Entry 5W5Y (electron microscopy, 3.80 A resolution); this record covers chains M and N of the 20 polymer chains in the assembly.

Chain M:
Name: DNA-directed RNA polymerase I subunit RPA49
Source organism: Saccharomyces cerevisiae (strain ATCC 204508 / S288c)
UniProtKB: Q01080 (RPA49_YEAST); numbering as in UniProt (aligned over 1-415)
Sequence (415 residues; numbered 1 to 415; the number before each row is that of its first residue):
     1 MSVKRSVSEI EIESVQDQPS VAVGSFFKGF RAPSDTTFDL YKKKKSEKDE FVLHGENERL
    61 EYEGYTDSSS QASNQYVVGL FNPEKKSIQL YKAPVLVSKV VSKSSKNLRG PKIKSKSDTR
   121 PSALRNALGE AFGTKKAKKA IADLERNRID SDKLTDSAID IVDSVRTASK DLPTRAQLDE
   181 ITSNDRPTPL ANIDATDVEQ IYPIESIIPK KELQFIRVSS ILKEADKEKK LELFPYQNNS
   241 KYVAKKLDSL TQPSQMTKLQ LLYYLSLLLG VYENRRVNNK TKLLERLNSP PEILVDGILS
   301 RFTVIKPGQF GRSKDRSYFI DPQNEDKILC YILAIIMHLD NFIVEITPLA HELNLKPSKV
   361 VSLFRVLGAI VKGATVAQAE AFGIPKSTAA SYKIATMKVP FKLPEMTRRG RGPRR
Not modelled in the structure: 1-7, 114-415
Curated features (UniProtKB/Swiss-Prot):
  - modified residue (Phosphoserine): Ser34, Ser151
  - mutagenesis: Glu325 to Asp326 (No effect on DNA binding), Lys356 (K356A: Loss of DNA binding; when associated with A-358), Ser358 (S358A: Loss of DNA binding; when associated with A-356), Lys359 (K359A: Loss of DNA binding), Arg365 (R365A: Loss of DNA binding), Lys393 (K393A: Loss of DNA binding)

Chain N:
Name: DNA-directed RNA polymerase I subunit RPA34
Source organism: Saccharomyces cerevisiae (strain ATCC 204508 / S288c)
UniProtKB: P47006 (RPA34_YEAST); residues 1-233 here = UniProt positions 1-233
Sequence (233 residues; numbered 1 to 233; the number before each row is that of its first residue):
     1 MSKLSKDYVS DSDSDDEVIS NEFSIPDGFK KCKHLKNFPL NGDNKKKAKQ QQVWLIKFPS
    61 NVDISKLKSL PVDFESSTTM TIDKHDYKIM DDTDIESSLT QDNLSNMTLL VPSESKESLK
   121 IASTAKDNAP LQFDKVFSVS ETAKIPAIDY SKVRVPRKDV PKVEGLKLEH FATGYDAEDF
   181 HVAEEVKENK KEPKKRSHHD DEEESSEKKK KKKEKREKRE KKDKKDKKKK HRD
Not modelled in the structure: 1-22, 181-233
Curated features (UniProtKB/Swiss-Prot):
  - modified residue (Phosphoserine): Ser10, Ser12, Ser14, Ser60

Interface between chain M and chain N:
Pairs across the interface - 102 pairs, chain M then chain N:
  Ser8(M) - Asp73(N)
  Ser8(M) - Phe74(N)
  Glu9(M) - Pro71(N)
  Glu9(M) - Asp73(N)  hydrogen bond (backbone-side chain)
  Glu9(M) - Phe74(N)
  Ile10(M) - Trp54(N)  hydrophobic
  Ile10(M) - Ser69(N)
  Ile10(M) - Leu70(N)  hydrogen bond (backbone-backbone)
  Ile10(M) - Val72(N)  hydrophobic
  Ile10(M) - Asp73(N)
  Glu11(M) - Lys68(N)
  Glu11(M) - Ser69(N)
  Ile12(M) - Leu67(N)  hydrophobic
  Ile12(M) - Lys68(N)  hydrogen bond (backbone-backbone)
  Ile12(M) - Ser69(N)
  Ile12(M) - Leu70(N)
  Gln16(M) - Lys36(N)
  Pro19(M) - His34(N)
  Pro19(M) - Leu35(N)
  Ser20(M) - Leu35(N)
  Ser20(M) - Lys36(N)  hydrogen bond (side chain-backbone)
  Ser20(M) - Pro112(N)
  Ser20(M) - Leu119(N)
  Val21(M) - Leu109(N)  hydrophobic
  Val21(M) - Leu110(N)
  Val21(M) - Pro112(N)
  Ala22(M) - Leu109(N)
  Ala22(M) - Leu110(N)  hydrogen bond (backbone-backbone)
  Ala22(M) - Leu119(N)  hydrophobic
  Val23(M) - Met107(N)  hydrophobic
  Val23(M) - Thr108(N)
  Val23(M) - Phe133(N)  hydrophobic
  Gly24(M) - Asn106(N)
  Gly24(M) - Met107(N)
  Gly24(M) - Thr108(N)  hydrogen bond (backbone-backbone)
  Ser25(M) - Asn106(N)  hydrogen bond
  Phe26(M) - Asn106(N)  hydrogen bond (backbone-side chain)
  Phe26(M) - Thr108(N)
  Lys28(M) - Leu104(N)  hydrogen bond (side chain-backbone)
  Lys28(M) - Ser105(N)
  Phe30(M) - Ile121(N)  hydrophobic
  Arg31(M) - Ile121(N)
  Arg31(M) - Asp127(N)  hydrogen bond (side chain-backbone)
  Arg31(M) - Asn128(N)  hydrogen bond (side chain-backbone)
  Arg31(M) - Ala129(N)
  Arg31(M) - Pro130(N)
  Ala32(M) - Asn128(N)  hydrogen bond (backbone-side chain)
  Ser34(M) - Asn128(N)  hydrogen bond
  Phe38(M) - Leu110(N)  hydrophobic
  Phe38(M) - Ser118(N)  hydrogen bond (backbone-side chain)
  Phe38(M) - Leu119(N)  hydrogen bond (backbone-backbone)
  Phe38(M) - Lys120(N)
  Phe38(M) - Ile121(N)  hydrophobic
  Asp39(M) - Ser118(N)  hydrogen bond
  Leu40(M) - Cys32(N)  hydrogen bond (backbone-side chain)
  Tyr41(M) - Ser24(N)  hydrogen bond
  Tyr41(M) - Lys30(N)
  Tyr41(M) - Cys32(N)
  Lys42(M) - Phe29(N)
  Lys42(M) - Lys30(N)  hydrogen bond (backbone-backbone)
  Lys43(M) - Gly28(N)
  Lys43(M) - Phe29(N)
  Lys43(M) - Lys30(N)
  Lys44(M) - Gly28(N)
  Lys44(M) - Lys30(N)  covalent bond
  Glu50(M) - Phe29(N)
  Val52(M) - Phe29(N)  hydrophobic
  Leu53(M) - Leu110(N)  hydrophobic
  Leu53(M) - Leu119(N)  hydrophobic
  His54(M) - Phe23(N)
  Glu56(M) - Phe23(N)
  Glu61(M) - Phe23(N)
  Ala72(M) - Ser60(N)  hydrogen bond (backbone-side chain)
  Asn74(M) - Lys57(N)
  Asn74(M) - Phe58(N)  hydrogen bond (side chain-backbone)
  Gln75(M) - Lys57(N)
  Gln75(M) - Phe58(N)  hydrogen bond (backbone-backbone)
  Gln75(M) - Ile64(N)
  Tyr76(M) - Ile56(N)
  Tyr76(M) - Lys57(N)  hydrogen bond
  Val77(M) - Leu55(N)
  Val77(M) - Ile56(N)  hydrogen bond (backbone-backbone)
  Val77(M) - Phe58(N)  hydrophobic
  Val77(M) - Ile64(N)  hydrophobic
  Val78(M) - Val53(N)  hydrophobic
  Val78(M) - Trp54(N)
  Val78(M) - Leu55(N)  hydrophobic
  Val78(M) - Phe133(N)  hydrophobic
  Gly79(M) - Val53(N)
  Gly79(M) - Trp54(N)  hydrogen bond (backbone-backbone)
  Leu80(M) - Phe38(N)  hydrophobic
  Leu80(M) - Gln52(N)
  Leu80(M) - Val53(N)  hydrophobic
  Phe81(M) - Gln52(N)  hydrogen bond (backbone-backbone)
  Phe81(M) - Trp54(N)  hydrophobic
  Asn82(M) - Asp43(N)
  Pro83(M) - Gln50(N)
  Gln89(M) - Phe38(N)
  Gln89(M) - Pro39(N)
  Tyr91(M) - Asn37(N)
  Tyr91(M) - Phe38(N)  hydrophobic
  Val95(M) - Met107(N)  hydrophobic
Other interface residues (no listed pair), chain M (54 interface residues in all): Val15, Gln18, Phe27, Pro33, Thr36, Thr37, Gln71, Ser73
Other interface residues (no listed pair), chain N (54 interface residues in all): Lys49, Gln51, Pro59, Val62, Ser65, Asn103

In short:
The chain M/chain N interface involves 54 residues from each chain, with 1 covalent bond and 26 hydrogen
bonds. Polar pairs include Glu9(M)-Asp73(N), Ser20(M)-Lys36(N) and Ser25(M)-Asn106(N). From UniProt: 7
mutagenesis sites on chain M.
Here chain M is DNA-directed RNA polymerase I subunit RPA49 and chain N is DNA-directed RNA polymerase I
subunit RPA34, both from Saccharomyces cerevisiae (strain ATCC 204508 / S288c). Entry 5W5Y (RNA polymerase I
Initial Transcribing Complex) was determined by electron microscopy together with 5W65, 5W64 and 5W66 from the
same study.
